PDB entry 7XPX | electron microscopy, 3.20 A resolution | chains C and I of the 11 polymer chains in the assembly

== Chain C ==
Name: Histone H2A
From: Xenopus laevis
UniProtKB: Q6AZJ8 (Q6AZJ8_XENLA); residues 1-129 here correspond to UniProt positions 2-130 (UniProt number = residue number + 1)
Sequence (129 residues; each row starts with the number of its first residue):
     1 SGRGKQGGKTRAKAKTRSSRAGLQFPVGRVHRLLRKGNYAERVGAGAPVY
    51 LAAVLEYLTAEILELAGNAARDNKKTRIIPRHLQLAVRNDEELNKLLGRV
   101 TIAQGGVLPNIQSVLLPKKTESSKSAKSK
Unresolved in the structure: 1-10, 119-129

== Chain I ==
Molecule: 145-nt DNA strand
From: Homo sapiens
Sequence (145 nucleotides; row label = number of the first residue in the row; numbers below 1 keep their minus sign (DA-72 is residue -72)):
   -72 ATCACAATCCCGGTGCCGAGGCCGCTCAATTGGTCGTAGACAGCTCTAGC
   -22 ACCGCTTAAACGCACGTACGGAATCCGTACGTGCGTTTAAGCGGTGCTAG
    28 AGCTGTCTACGACCAATTGAGCGGCCTCGGCACCGGGATTGTGAT

== Chain C / chain I interface ==
Residue-residue contacts (17):
  Arg11(C) with DA43(I), base contact; DT44(I), hydrogen bond to the sugar
  Arg29(C) with DG48(I), phosphate contact; DC49(I), salt bridge to the phosphate
  His31(C) with DA39(I), salt bridge to the phosphate
  Arg42(C) with DG38(I), hydrogen bond to the sugar; DA39(I), phosphate contact
  Val43(C) with DG38(I), sugar contact; DA39(I), hydrogen bond to the phosphate
  Gly44(C) with DG38(I), phosphate contact
  Ala45(C) with DG38(I), hydrogen bond to the phosphate
  Lys75(C) with DC58(I), phosphate contact; DA59(I), salt bridge to the phosphate
  Thr76(C) with DG57(I), sugar contact; DC58(I), hydrogen bond to the phosphate
  Arg77(C) with DG57(I), sugar contact; DC58(I), hydrogen bond to the phosphate
Interface residues without a listed pair, chain C (14 interface residues in all): Thr16, Arg35, Glu41, Lys74
Interface residues without a listed pair, chain I (10 interface residues in all): DA47

== Summary ==
Chain C and chain I form an interface of 14 and 10 residues respectively; the contacts include 6 hydrogen
bonds and 3 salt bridges. Polar pairs include Arg11(C)-DT44(I), Arg42(C)-DG38(I) and Val43(C)-DA39(I).
Chain C is Histone H2A (Xenopus laevis) and chain I is a 145-nt DNA strand (Homo sapiens); the structure,
Cryo-EM structure of the histone methyltransferase SET8 bound to H4K20Ecx-nucleosome, was determined by
electron microscopy.
